PDB entry 8TPJ | electron microscopy, 2.10 A resolution | chains A and M of the 20 polymer chains in the assembly

[Chain A]
Protein: Phycobiliprotein ApcE
Organism: Synechocystis sp. PCC 6803
Reference sequence: Q55544 (APCE_SYNY3); residues 1-896 here = UniProt positions 1-896
Amino-acid sequence (896 residues; each row starts with the number of its first residue):
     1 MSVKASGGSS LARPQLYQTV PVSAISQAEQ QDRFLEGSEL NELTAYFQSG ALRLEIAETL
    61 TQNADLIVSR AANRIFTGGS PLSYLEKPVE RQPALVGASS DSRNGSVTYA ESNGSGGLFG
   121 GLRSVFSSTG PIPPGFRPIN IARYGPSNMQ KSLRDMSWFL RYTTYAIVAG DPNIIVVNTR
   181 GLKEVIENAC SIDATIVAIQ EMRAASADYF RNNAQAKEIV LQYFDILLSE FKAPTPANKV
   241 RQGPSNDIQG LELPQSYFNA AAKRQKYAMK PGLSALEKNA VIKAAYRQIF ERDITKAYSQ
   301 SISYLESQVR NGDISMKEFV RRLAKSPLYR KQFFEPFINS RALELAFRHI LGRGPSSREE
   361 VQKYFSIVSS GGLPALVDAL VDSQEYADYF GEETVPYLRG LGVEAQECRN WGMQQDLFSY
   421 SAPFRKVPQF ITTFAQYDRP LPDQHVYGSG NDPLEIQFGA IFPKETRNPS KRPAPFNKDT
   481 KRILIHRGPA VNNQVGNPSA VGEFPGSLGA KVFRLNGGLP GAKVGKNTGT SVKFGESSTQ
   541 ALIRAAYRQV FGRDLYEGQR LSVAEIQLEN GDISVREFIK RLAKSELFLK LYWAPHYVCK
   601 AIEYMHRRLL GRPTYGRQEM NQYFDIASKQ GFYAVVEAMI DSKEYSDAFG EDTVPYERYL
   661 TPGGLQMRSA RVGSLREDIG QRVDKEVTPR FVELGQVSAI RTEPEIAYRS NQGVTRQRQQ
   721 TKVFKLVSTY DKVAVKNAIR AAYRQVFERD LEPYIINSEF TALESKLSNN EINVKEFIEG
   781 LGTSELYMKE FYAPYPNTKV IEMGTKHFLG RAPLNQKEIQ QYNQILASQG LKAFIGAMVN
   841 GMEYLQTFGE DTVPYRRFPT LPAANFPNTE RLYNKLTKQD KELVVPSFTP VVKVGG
Unresolved in the structure: 1-686
Ligand contacts:
  - phycocyanobilin (CYC), molecule 1: Gly713, Val714, Arg718, Phe858, Pro859, Thr860, Leu861, Pro862, Ala863, Phe866
  - phycocyanobilin (CYC), molecule 2: Arg749, Leu876, Thr877, Lys878
  - phycocyanobilin (CYC), molecule 3: Ala762, Ser765, Lys766, Ser768, Asn769, Glu771
  - phycocyanobilin (CYC), molecule 4: Pro796, Asn797, Thr798, Gln816, Ile819, Gln820, Asn823, Gln824, Ser887, Lys893
Swiss-Prot annotation at these positions:
  - binding site ((2R,3E)-phycocyanobilin): Cys190

[Chain M]
Protein: Allophycocyanin beta chain
Organism: Synechocystis sp. PCC 6803
Reference sequence: Q01952 (APCB_SYNY3); numbering as in UniProt (aligned over 1-161)
Amino-acid sequence (161 residues; row label = number of the first residue in the row):
     1 MQDAITAVIN SADVQGKYLD GAAMDKLKSY FASGELRVRA ASVISANAAT IVKEAVAKSL
    61 LYSDVTRPGG NMYTTRRYAA CIRDLDYYLR YATYAMLAGD ASILDERVLN GLKETYNSLG
   121 VPISSTVQAI QAIKEVTASL VGADAGKEMG VYLDYICSGL S
Covalent attachments: phycocyanobilin (CYC) linked to Cys81
Modified positions: Asn71 (N-methyl asparagine; MEN)
Ligand contacts:
  - phycocyanobilin (CYC), molecule 1: Leu60, Asn71, Met72, Arg76, Arg77, Ala80, Arg83, Asp84, Leu85, Tyr87, Tyr88, Tyr91, Arg107, Val108, Leu112, Thr115, Tyr116, Leu119, Val121, Pro122, Ser125, Thr126, Ala129
  - phycocyanobilin (CYC), molecule 2: Leu61, Tyr62, Ser63, Thr66, Tyr73, Thr74, Thr75, Tyr78
Swiss-Prot annotation at these positions:
  - binding site ((2R,3E)-phycocyanobilin): Cys81
  - modified residue: Asn71 (N4-methylasparagine)

[Chain A / chain M interface]
Residue-residue contacts - 39 pairs, chain A then chain M:
  Gly695(A) with Pro68(M)
  Gln696(A) with Arg67(M)
  Val697(A) with Pro68(M)
  Arg701(A) with Asp64(M), salt bridge; Pro68(M), hydrogen bond (side chain-backbone); Gly69(M)
  Tyr708(A) with Gly120(M)
  Arg709(A) with Gly69(M), hydrogen bond (side chain-backbone); Gly70(M)
  Gln712(A) with Gly69(M), hydrogen bond (side chain-backbone); Gly70(M); Asn71(M); Arg77(M); Leu119(M)
  Gly713(A) with Asn71(M); Leu119(M), hydrogen bond (backbone-backbone)
  Val714(A) with Leu119(M)
  Arg718(A) with Arg76(M)
  Gln719(A) with Arg76(M)
  Thr860(A) with Arg83(M); Tyr87(M)
  Leu861(A) with Tyr87(M), hydrophobic
  Ala863(A) with Arg107(M); Val108(M); Asn110(M)
  Ala864(A) with Asn110(M), hydrogen bond (backbone-backbone)
  Phe866(A) with Thr115(M)
  Pro867(A) with Gly111(M); Glu114(M); Thr115(M)
  Arg871(A) with Glu114(M), salt bridge
  Phe888(A) with Asn110(M)
  Val891(A) with Asp105(M); Glu106(M)
  Val892(A) with Gln2(M); Asn10(M)
  Gly895(A) with Asp13(M); Val14(M)
  Gly896(A) with Val14(M)
Interface residues without a listed pair, chain A (24 interface residues in all): Ser698
Interface residues without a listed pair, chain M (26 interface residues in all): Met1, Ser102

[In short]
24 residues of chain A and 26 residues of chain M are in contact, with 5 hydrogen bonds and 2 salt bridges.
Among the polar pairs are Arg701(A)-Asp64(M), Arg871(A)-Glu114(M) and Arg701(A)-Pro68(M). Ligands of chain A:
4 copies of phycocyanobilin. Ligands of chain M: phycocyanobilin.
Here chain A is Phycobiliprotein ApcE and chain M is Allophycocyanin beta chain, both from Synechocystis sp.
PCC 6803. Entry 8TPJ (Top cylinder bound to OCP from high-resolution phycobilisome quenched by OCP (local
refinement)) was determined by electron microscopy together with 8TO2 from the same study.
